Entry 7KKR (X-ray diffraction, 3.11 A resolution); this record covers chains A and B of the 4 polymer chains in the assembly.

# Chain A (and B)
Molecule: Putative fluoride ion transporter CrcB
From: Escherichia coli
Notes: chain B of this document is another copy of the same molecule, construct and numbering; everything in this record applies to it too
UniProtKB: Q6J5N4 (Q6J5N4_ECOLX); residue numbers follow UniProt; this construct covers 1-126
Amino-acid sequence (126 residues; each row starts with the number of its first residue):
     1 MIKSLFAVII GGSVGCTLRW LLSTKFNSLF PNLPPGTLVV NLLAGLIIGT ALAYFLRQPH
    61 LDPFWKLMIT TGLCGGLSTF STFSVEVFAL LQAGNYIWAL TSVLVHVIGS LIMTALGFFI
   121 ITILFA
Unresolved in the structure: 1 (chain B: 126)
Sequence notes: engineered mutation Lys25 (Arg in Q6J5N4)
Metal / ion sites: Na+: Gly75, Ser78 (shared with Gly75(B), Ser78(B) of chain B)
From the paper describing this entry:
  - binding site for bromide ion: Ile48, Ser81, Thr82
  - self-association interface (contacts with another copy of this molecule): Cys16 (proposed by the authors, not directly observed)

# Chain A / chain B interface
Pairs across the interface (77):
  Ser4(A) with Trp20(B)
  Leu5(A) with Thr17(B); Trp20(B), hydrophobic
  Val8(A) with Cys16(B), hydrophobic; Thr17(B); Trp20(B), hydrophobic
  Ile9(A) with Thr17(B)
  Gly12(A) with Cys16(B)
  Ser13(A) with Ile9(B); Ser13(B)
  Cys16(A) with Val8(B); Gly12(B); Cys16(B), hydrophobic; Gly76(B)
  Thr17(A) with Leu5(B); Val8(B)
  Arg19(A) with Thr71(B), hydrogen bond (side chain-backbone); Gly75(B); Gly76(B)
  Trp20(A) with Ser4(B); Leu5(B), hydrophobic; Val8(B), hydrophobic; Leu67(B); Thr71(B)
  Asn41(A) with Phe80(B)
  Ala44(A) with Ser81(B)
  Ile48(A) with Val85(B), hydrophobic
  Leu52(A) with Val85(B), hydrophobic; Phe88(B), hydrophobic
  Thr71(A) with Arg19(B), hydrogen bond (backbone-side chain)
  Cys74(A) with Ser81(B), hydrogen bond (backbone-side chain)
  Gly75(A) with Arg19(B), hydrogen bond (backbone-side chain); Ser78(B); Thr79(B); Ser81(B)
  Gly76(A) with Arg19(B)
  Ser78(A) with Gly75(B); Thr79(B), hydrogen bond; Phe80(B), hydrogen bond (side chain-backbone); Ser81(B), hydrogen bond (side chain-backbone)
  Thr79(A) with Gly75(B); Ser78(B); Phe80(B)
  Phe80(A) with Asn41(B); Ser78(B), hydrogen bond (backbone-side chain); Thr79(B); Phe80(B), hydrophobic; His106(B); Val107(B); Ser110(B)
  Ser81(A) with Ala44(B); Cys74(B), hydrogen bond (side chain-backbone); Gly75(B); Ser78(B), hydrogen bond (backbone-side chain)
  Ser84(A) with Ser110(B), hydrogen bond; Leu111(B); Thr114(B)
  Val85(A) with Ile48(B), hydrophobic; Leu52(B), hydrophobic
  Val87(A) with Leu111(B), hydrophobic
  Phe88(A) with Leu52(B), hydrophobic; Thr114(B); Ala115(B), hydrophobic; Phe118(B), hydrophobic
  Gln92(A) with Phe118(B); Phe119(B)
  His106(A) with Phe80(B)
  Val107(A) with Val103(B), hydrophobic
  Ser110(A) with Phe80(B); Ser84(B), hydrogen bond
  Leu111(A) with Ser84(B); Val87(B), hydrophobic
  Thr114(A) with Ser84(B); Phe88(B)
  Ala115(A) with Phe88(B), hydrophobic
  Phe118(A) with Phe88(B), hydrophobic; Gln92(B)
Interface residues without a listed pair, chain A (41 interface residues in all): Gly45, Leu67, Gly72, Phe83, Leu91, Val103, Phe119
Interface residues without a listed pair, chain B (40 interface residues in all): Met1, Gly72, Phe83

# Summary
Chain A and chain B form an interface of 41 and 40 residues respectively, with 12 hydrogen bonds. Polar pairs
include Arg19(A)-Thr71(B), Cys74(A)-Ser81(B) and Gly75(A)-Arg19(B). The Na+ site is built by Gly75(A) and
Ser78(A). The paper reports a binding site for bromide ion at Ile48(A), Ser81(A) and Thr82(A); a
self-association interface involving Cys16(A).
Chain A and chain B are both Putative fluoride ion transporter CrcB (Escherichia coli); the structure,
Fluoride channel Fluc-Ec2 wild-type with bromide, was determined by X-ray diffraction, deposited together with
7KK8, 7KK9, 7KKA and 7KKB.
